Entry 7WUW (X-ray diffraction, 1.75 A resolution); this record covers chains C and D of the 4 polymer chains in the assembly.

[Chain C (and D)]
Protein: AziU3
From: Streptomyces sahachiroi
Notes: chain D of this document is another copy of the same molecule, construct and numbering; everything in this record applies to it too
Reference sequence: B4XYC1 (B4XYC1_STREG); residues 1-336 here correspond to UniProt positions 2-337 (UniProt number = residue number + 1)
Chain sequence (352 residues; each row starts with the number of its first residue; numbers below 1 keep their minus sign (Met-15 is residue -15)):
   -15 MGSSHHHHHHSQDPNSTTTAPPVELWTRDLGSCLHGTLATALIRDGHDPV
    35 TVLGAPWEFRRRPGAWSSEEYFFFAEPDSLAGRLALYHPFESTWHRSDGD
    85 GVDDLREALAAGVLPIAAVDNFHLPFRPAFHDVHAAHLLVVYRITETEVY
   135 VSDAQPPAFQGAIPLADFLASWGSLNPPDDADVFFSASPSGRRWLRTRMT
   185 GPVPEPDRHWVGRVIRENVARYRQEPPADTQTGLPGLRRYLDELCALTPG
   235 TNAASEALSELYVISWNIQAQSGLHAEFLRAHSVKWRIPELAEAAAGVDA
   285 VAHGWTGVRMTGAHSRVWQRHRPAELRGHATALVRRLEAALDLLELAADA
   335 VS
Unresolved in the structure: -15 to 6
Construct notes: initiating methionine (-15); expression tag (-14 to 0)

[How chain C and chain D interact]
Residue-residue contacts - 7 pairs, chain C then chain D:
  Thr315(C) - Asp326(D)
  Arg319(C) - Glu322(D)  hydrogen bond (side chain-backbone)
  Arg319(C) - Ala323(D)
  Arg319(C) - Asp326(D)  salt bridge
  Glu322(C) - Arg319(D)  salt bridge
  Ala323(C) - Arg319(D)
  Asp326(C) - Arg319(D)  salt bridge
Interface residues without a listed pair, chain D (5 interface residues in all): Thr315

[Overview]
The chain C/chain D interface involves 5 residues from each chain, with 1 hydrogen bond and 3 salt bridges.
Polar pairs include Arg319(C)-Asp326(D) and Glu322(C)-Arg319(D).
Chain C and chain D are both AziU3 (Streptomyces sahachiroi); the structure, Crystal structure of AziU3/U2
from Streptomyces sahachiroi, was determined by X-ray diffraction together with 7WUX from the same study.
